2IJE - chain S; structure by X-ray diffraction, 2.20 A resolution.

Chain S:
Protein: Guanine nucleotide-releasing protein
Organism: Mus musculus
Notes: fragment: Cdc25 Domain (residues 1028-1262)
UniProt: P27671 (GNRP_MOUSE); residues 1028-1262 here = UniProt positions 1028-1262
Amino-acid sequence (240 residues; row label = number of the first residue in the row):
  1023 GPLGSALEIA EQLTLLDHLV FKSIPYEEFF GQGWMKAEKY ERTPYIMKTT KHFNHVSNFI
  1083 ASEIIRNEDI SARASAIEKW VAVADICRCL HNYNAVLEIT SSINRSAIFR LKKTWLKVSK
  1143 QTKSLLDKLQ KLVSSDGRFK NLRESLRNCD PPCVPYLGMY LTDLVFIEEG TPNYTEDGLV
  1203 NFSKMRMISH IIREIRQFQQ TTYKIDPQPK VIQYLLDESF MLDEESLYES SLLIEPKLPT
Disordered / not traced: 1260-1262
Differences from the reference sequence: cloning artifact (1023-1027)
Reported in the primary citation:
  - contacts within the chain: Phe1052-Ile1214, Arg1160-Asp1185, Arg1165-Asp1185, Arg1160-Met1181

In short:
From the paper: contacts within the chain involving Phe1052, Ile1214 and Arg1160 among others.
Chain S is Guanine nucleotide-releasing protein (Mus musculus); the structure, Crystal Structure of the Cdc25
domain of RasGRF1, was determined by X-ray diffraction (same publication as 2II0).
